2XE5 - chains E and F of the 3 polymer chains in the assembly; structure by X-ray diffraction, 2.28 A resolution.

# Chain E (and F)
Protein: Outer membrane porin C
Organism: Escherichia coli
Notes: chain F of this document is another copy of the same molecule, construct and numbering; everything in this record applies to it too
UniProt: Q9K597 (Q9K597_ECOLX); residues 1-343 here correspond to UniProt positions 22-364 (UniProt number = residue number + 21)
Amino-acid sequence (343 residues; numbered 1 to 343; the number before each row is that of its first residue):
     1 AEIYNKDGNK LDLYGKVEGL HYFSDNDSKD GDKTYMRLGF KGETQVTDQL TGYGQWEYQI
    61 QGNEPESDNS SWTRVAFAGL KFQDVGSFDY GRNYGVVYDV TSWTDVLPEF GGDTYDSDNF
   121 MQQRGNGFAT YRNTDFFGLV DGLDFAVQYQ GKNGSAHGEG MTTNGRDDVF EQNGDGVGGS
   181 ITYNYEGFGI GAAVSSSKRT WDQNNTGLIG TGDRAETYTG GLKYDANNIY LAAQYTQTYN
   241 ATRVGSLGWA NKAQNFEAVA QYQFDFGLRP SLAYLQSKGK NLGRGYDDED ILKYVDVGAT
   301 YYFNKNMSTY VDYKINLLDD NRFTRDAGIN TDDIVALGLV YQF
Reported in the primary citation:
  - binding site for sulfate ion: K16, R37, R74, R124

# Interface between chain E and chain F
Contacting residue pairs (80; chain E residue first):
  A1(E) with Y4(F), hydrophobic
  E2(E) with Y4(F)
  I3(E) with I3(F), hydrophobic
  V17(E) with F40(F), hydrophobic; A76(F); F77(F); A78(F)
  G19(E) with Y90(F)
  L20(E) with Y90(F)
  H21(E) with Y90(F), hydrogen bond
  D27(E) with M161(F); T162(F); T163(F), hydrogen bond (backbone-backbone)
  S28(E) with M161(F); T163(F), hydrogen bond (backbone-side chain)
  K29(E) with T163(F)
  D30(E) with T162(F); T163(F), hydrogen bond (backbone-backbone)
  G31(E) with T163(F)
  D32(E) with Y90(F), hydrogen bond; N126(F); G127(F); T163(F); N164(F)
  K33(E) with T163(F)
  T34(E) with A76(F); Y90(F); G91(F)
  M36(E) with W56(F)
  I60(E) with W56(F), hydrophobic; Y58(F), hydrophobic; T73(F)
  Q61(E) with T73(F)
  G62(E) with R92(F); N126(F), hydrogen bond (backbone-side chain)
  N63(E) with N126(F); N164(F), hydrogen bond (backbone-side chain); R166(F)
  E64(E) with R92(F), hydrogen bond (backbone-side chain); N126(F), hydrogen bond (backbone-side chain)
  P65(E) with D118(F); N126(F); R166(F); E171(F)
  E66(E) with W72(F); T73(F); R74(F); R92(F), salt bridge; S117(F), hydrogen bond; D118(F), hydrogen bond (backbone-side chain); R124(F), salt bridge
  S67(E) with E171(F), hydrogen bond
  N69(E) with Y58(F); W72(F); T73(F), hydrogen bond
  S71(E) with Y58(F)
  F303(E) with V46(F); L50(F), hydrophobic; L80(F), hydrophobic
  N304(E) with T44(F), hydrogen bond; Q45(F), hydrogen bond (side chain-backbone); V46(F)
  N306(E) with N9(F); T44(F)
  M307(E) with T44(F); G52(F); Y53(F); G79(F); L80(F), hydrophobic
  L339(E) with A78(F); G79(F)
  Y341(E) with N9(F), hydrogen bond; K10(F); G42(F); E43(F); Y53(F); G54(F)
  F343(E) with N9(F); L11(F), hydrophobic; F40(F), hydrophobic
Also at the interface, not in a pair above, chain E (36 interface residues in all): L13, L38, V340
Also at the interface, not in a pair above, chain F (44 interface residues in all): L13, Q55, S71, F88, N153

# Overview
36 residues of chain E and 44 residues of chain F are in contact, with 16 hydrogen bonds and 2 salt bridges.
Polar contacts include E66(E)-R92(F), E66(E)-R124(F) and H21(E)-Y90(F). From the paper: a binding site for
sulfate ion at K16(E), R37(E) and R74(E) among others.
Chain E and chain F are both Outer membrane porin C (Escherichia coli); the structure, Molecular insights into
clinically isolated OmpC mutants and their role in multi-drug resistance (OmpC26), was determined by X-ray
diffraction, deposited together with 2XG6, 2XE1, 2XE2 and 2XE3.
